5E89 - chain A; structure by X-ray diffraction, 1.50 A resolution.

Chain A:
Protein: Galectin-3
From: Homo sapiens
UniProt: P17931 (LEG3_HUMAN); residue numbers follow UniProt; this construct covers 114-250
Sequence (139 residues; numbered 112 to 250; the number before each row is that of its first residue):
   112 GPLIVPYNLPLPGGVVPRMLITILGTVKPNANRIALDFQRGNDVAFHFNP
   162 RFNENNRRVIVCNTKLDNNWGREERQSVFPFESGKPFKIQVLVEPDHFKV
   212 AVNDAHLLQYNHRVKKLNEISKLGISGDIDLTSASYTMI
Disordered / not traced: 112-113
Differences from the reference sequence: expression tag (112-113)
Swiss-Prot annotation at these positions:
  - motif: Lys226 to Asp241 (Nuclear export signal)
  - binding site (a beta-D-galactoside): Trp181 to Gln187
  - modified residue: Ser188 (Phosphoserine)
Small-molecule neighbours: 3-fluophenyl-1 (TD2; 3-deoxy-3-[4-(3-fluorophenyl)-1H-1,2,3-triazol-1-yl]-beta-D-galactopyranosyl 3-deoxy-3-[4-(3-fluorophenyl)-1H-1,2,3-triazol-1-yl]-1-thio-beta-D-galactopyranoside): Arg144, Ile145, Ala146, His158, Asn160, Arg162, Glu165, Asn166, Val172, Asn174, Trp181, Glu184, Arg186, Ser237, Gly238
From the paper describing this entry:
  - binding site for 3-fluophenyl-1: Arg144, Ile145, Ala146, His158, Glu165, Trp181, Arg186
  - conformationally variable residues (side-chain flip): Arg144
  - contacts within the chain: Glu165-Arg186 (salt bridge), Glu184-Arg186 (salt bridge)
  - mutagenesis - R144S: unchanged binding to 3-fluophenyl-1
  - mutagenesis - R144K, R186K, R186S: decreased binding to 3-fluophenyl-1

In short:
Chain A binds 3-fluophenyl-1. UniProt lists 7 beta-D-galactoside-binding residues. From the paper: a binding
site for 3-fluophenyl-1 at Arg144, Ile145 and Ala146 among others; R144K, R186K and R186S reduce binding to
3-fluophenyl-1.
Chain A is Galectin-3 (Homo sapiens); the structure, Crystal structure of Human galectin-3 CRD in complex with
3-fluophenyl-1,2,3-triazolyl thiodigalactoside inhibitor, was determined by X-ray diffraction, deposited
together with 5E88 and 5E8A.
